PDB entry 8DQ1 | electron microscopy, 4.10 A resolution (low resolution: residue-level contacts below are approximate; hydrogen-bond / salt-bridge calls are withheld) | chains C and J of the 6 polymer chains in the assembly

Chain C:
Molecule: RhlR protein
Source organism: Pseudomonas aeruginosa
Reference sequence: A9JPX4 (A9JPX4_PSEAI); numbering as in UniProt (aligned over 1-241)
Chain sequence (241 residues; row label = number of the first residue in the row):
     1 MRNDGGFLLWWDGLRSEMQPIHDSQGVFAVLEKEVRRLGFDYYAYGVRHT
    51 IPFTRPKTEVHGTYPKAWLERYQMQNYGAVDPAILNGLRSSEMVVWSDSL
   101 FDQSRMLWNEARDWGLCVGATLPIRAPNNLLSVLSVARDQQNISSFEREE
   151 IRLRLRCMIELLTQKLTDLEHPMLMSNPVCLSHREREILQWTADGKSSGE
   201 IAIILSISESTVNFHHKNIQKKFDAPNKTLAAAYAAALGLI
Small-molecule neighbours: PqsE (K5G; 4-(3-bromophenoxy)-N-[(3S)-2-oxothiolan-3-yl]butanamide): Ala44, Val60, His61, Gly62, Thr63, Tyr64, Trp68, Leu69, Tyr72, Asp81, Ala83, Ile84, Trp96, Phe101, Leu107, Leu116, Thr121, Val133, Ser135
What the authors report for this chain:
  - binding site for the 18-nt DNA strand: Lys217, Lys228
  - mutagenesis - K217A/K221A: abolished binding to promoter DNA
  - mutagenesis - K217A/K221A: abolished binding to the 18-nt DNA strand
  - mutagenesis - K217A/K221A: unchanged binding to 2-aminobenzoylacetyl-CoA thioesterase
  - mutagenesis - F53A, R55A, C157S: decreased binding to 2-aminobenzoylacetyl-CoA thioesterase
  - mutagenesis - R36A/R37A, R154A, K217A/K221A: abolished signaling with 2-aminobenzoylacetyl-CoA thioesterase
  - mutagenesis - F53A, R55A: abolished signaling
  - mutagenesis - C157S (19-fold): increased signaling with 2-aminobenzoylacetyl-CoA thioesterase
  - mutagenesis - C157S: decreased signaling
  - mutagenesis - K217A/K221A: abolished signaling in response to expression of WT PqsE
  - mutagenesis - C157S (19-fold): increased signaling in response to PqsE was expressed

Chain J:
Molecule: 18-nt DNA strand
Sequence (18 nucleotides; row label = number of the first residue in the row):
     1 CTGTGCAGTCTGGCAGGT

Interface between chain C and chain J:
Contacting residue pairs (5):
  Ser197(C) - DT11(J)
  Asn213(C) - DG12(J)
  Lys217(C) - DG13(J)
  Lys228(C) - DT11(J)
  Lys228(C) - DG12(J)
Other interface residues (no listed pair), chain C (7 interface residues in all): Ser198, Ser210, Pro226
Other interface residues (no listed pair), chain J (4 interface residues in all): DC14

Overview:
7 residues of chain C face 4 of chain J across their interface. Bound to chain C: PqsE. The paper reports a
binding site for the 18-nt DNA strand at Lys217(C) and Lys228(C); F53A, R55A and C157S of chain C reduce
binding to 2-aminobenzoylacetyl-CoA thioesterase; 6 substitutions were tested in all.
Here chain C is RhlR protein (Pseudomonas aeruginosa) and chain J is an 18-nt DNA strand. Entry 8DQ1
(Quorum-sensing receptor RhlR bound to PqsE) was determined by electron microscopy, deposited together with
8DQ0.
